Entry 6JTN (X-ray diffraction, 1.90 A resolution); this record covers chains A and B of the 3 polymer chains in the assembly.

Chain A:
Molecule: HLA class I antigen, Cw8.2 alpha chain
From: Homo sapiens
UniProtKB: C1K0Y1 (C1K0Y1_HUMAN); residues 2-274 here correspond to UniProt positions 26-298 (UniProt number = residue number + 24)
Chain sequence (273 residues; each row starts with the number of its first residue):
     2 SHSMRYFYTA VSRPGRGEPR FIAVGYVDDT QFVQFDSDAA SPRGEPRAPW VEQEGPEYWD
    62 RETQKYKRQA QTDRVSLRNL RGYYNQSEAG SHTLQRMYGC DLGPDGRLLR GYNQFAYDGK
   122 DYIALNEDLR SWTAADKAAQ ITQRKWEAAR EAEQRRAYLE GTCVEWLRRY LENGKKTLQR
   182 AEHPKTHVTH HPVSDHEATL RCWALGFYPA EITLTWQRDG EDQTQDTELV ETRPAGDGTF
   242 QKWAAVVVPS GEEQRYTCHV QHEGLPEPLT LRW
Disulfides: Cys101-Cys164, Cys203-Cys259
What the authors report for this chain:
  - binding site for 10-residue peptide: Tyr7, Phe33, Tyr59, Tyr67, Tyr99, Tyr159, Trp167, Tyr171

Chain B:
Molecule: Beta-2-microglobulin
From: Homo sapiens
UniProtKB: P61769 (B2MG_HUMAN); residues 2-99 here correspond to UniProt positions 21-118 (UniProt number = residue number + 19)
Chain sequence (98 residues; row label = number of the first residue in the row):
     2 IQRTPKIQVY SRHPAENGKS NFLNCYVSGF HPSDIEVDLL KNGERIEKVE HSDLSFSKDW
    62 SFYLLYYTEF TPTEKDEYAC RVNHVTLSQP KIVKWDRD
Disulfides: Cys26-Cys81
Curated features (UniProtKB/Swiss-Prot):
  - modified residue: Gln3 (Pyrrolidone carboxylic acid)
  - glycosylation: Ile2 (N-linked (Glc) (glycation) isoleucine), Lys20 (N-linked (Glc) (glycation) lysine), Lys42 (N-linked (Glc) (glycation) lysine), Lys49 (N-linked (Glc) (glycation) lysine), Lys59 (N-linked (Glc) (glycation) lysine), Lys92 (N-linked (Glc) (glycation) lysine), Lys95 (N-linked (Glc) (glycation) lysine)

How chain A and chain B interact:
Contacting residue pairs (50; chain A residue first):
  Phe8(A) - Phe57(B)
  Tyr9(A) - Phe57(B)
  Thr10(A) - Phe57(B)
  Thr10(A) - Phe63(B)
  Val12(A) - Ser34(B)
  Ile23(A) - Leu55(B)
  Val25(A) - Asp54(B)
  Val25(A) - Leu55(B)
  Val25(A) - Ser56(B)
  Tyr27(A) - Ser56(B)
  Tyr27(A) - Tyr64(B)  hydrogen bond
  Gln32(A) - Asp54(B)  hydrogen bond
  Gln35(A) - Asp54(B)
  Arg48(A) - Asp54(B)  salt bridge
  Gln96(A) - His32(B)  hydrogen bond
  Gln96(A) - Phe57(B)
  Gln96(A) - Trp61(B)  hydrogen bond (side chain-backbone)
  Gln96(A) - Phe63(B)
  Arg97(A) - Phe57(B)
  Gln115(A) - Trp61(B)
  Phe116(A) - Trp61(B)
  Ala117(A) - Trp61(B)  hydrophobic
  Asp119(A) - His32(B)
  Gly120(A) - His32(B)
  Gly120(A) - Trp61(B)
  Asp122(A) - Trp61(B)  hydrogen bond
  His192(A) - Asp99(B)  salt bridge
  Arg202(A) - Asp99(B)  hydrogen bond (side chain-backbone)
  Trp204(A) - Asp99(B)
  Val231(A) - Gln9(B)
  Glu232(A) - Lys7(B)  salt bridge
  Glu232(A) - Gln9(B)  hydrogen bond (backbone-side chain)
  Glu232(A) - Tyr27(B)  hydrogen bond
  Glu232(A) - Ser29(B)  hydrogen bond
  Thr233(A) - Tyr27(B)
  Arg234(A) - Gln9(B)  hydrogen bond
  Arg234(A) - Tyr11(B)
  Arg234(A) - Tyr27(B)
  Pro235(A) - Tyr11(B)  hydrogen bond (backbone-side chain)
  Pro235(A) - Asn25(B)
  Pro235(A) - Tyr27(B)
  Pro235(A) - Leu66(B)  hydrophobic
  Ala236(A) - Arg13(B)  hydrogen bond (backbone-side chain)
  Ala236(A) - Asn25(B)  hydrogen bond (backbone-side chain)
  Gly237(A) - Arg13(B)  hydrogen bond (backbone-side chain)
  Gly237(A) - Leu66(B)
  Asp238(A) - Arg13(B)
  Gln242(A) - Tyr11(B)
  Gln242(A) - Ser12(B)  hydrogen bond (side chain-backbone)
  Gln242(A) - Arg13(B)  hydrogen bond (side chain-backbone)
Also at the interface, not in a pair above, chain A (33 interface residues in all): Thr94, Met98, Leu206
Also at the interface, not in a pair above, chain B (23 interface residues in all): Ile2, His14, Pro15, Asp60

Summary:
The interface between chain A and chain B involves 33 residues on one side and 23 on the other, with 16
hydrogen bonds and 3 salt bridges. Among the polar pairs are Arg48(A)-Asp54(B), His192(A)-Asp99(B) and
Glu232(A)-Lys7(B). From the paper: a binding site for 10-residue peptide at Tyr7(A), Phe33(A) and Tyr59(A)
among others.
Here chain A is HLA class I antigen, Cw8.2 alpha chain and chain B is Beta-2-microglobulin, both from Homo
sapiens. Entry 6JTN (Crystal structure of HLA-C08 in complex with a tumor mut10m peptide) was determined by
X-ray diffraction together with 6JQ3, 6JTP and 6JQ2 from the same study.
